Entry 6CIJ (electron microscopy, 3.90 A resolution); this record covers chains A and F of the 11 polymer chains in the assembly.

Chain A:
Protein: V(D)J recombination-activating protein 1
Source organism: Mus musculus
Notes: EC 3.1.-.-, 2.3.2.27
UniProtKB: P15919 (RAG1_MOUSE); residue numbers follow UniProt; this construct covers 265-1040
Sequence (776 residues; numbered 265 to 1040; the number before each row is that of its first residue):
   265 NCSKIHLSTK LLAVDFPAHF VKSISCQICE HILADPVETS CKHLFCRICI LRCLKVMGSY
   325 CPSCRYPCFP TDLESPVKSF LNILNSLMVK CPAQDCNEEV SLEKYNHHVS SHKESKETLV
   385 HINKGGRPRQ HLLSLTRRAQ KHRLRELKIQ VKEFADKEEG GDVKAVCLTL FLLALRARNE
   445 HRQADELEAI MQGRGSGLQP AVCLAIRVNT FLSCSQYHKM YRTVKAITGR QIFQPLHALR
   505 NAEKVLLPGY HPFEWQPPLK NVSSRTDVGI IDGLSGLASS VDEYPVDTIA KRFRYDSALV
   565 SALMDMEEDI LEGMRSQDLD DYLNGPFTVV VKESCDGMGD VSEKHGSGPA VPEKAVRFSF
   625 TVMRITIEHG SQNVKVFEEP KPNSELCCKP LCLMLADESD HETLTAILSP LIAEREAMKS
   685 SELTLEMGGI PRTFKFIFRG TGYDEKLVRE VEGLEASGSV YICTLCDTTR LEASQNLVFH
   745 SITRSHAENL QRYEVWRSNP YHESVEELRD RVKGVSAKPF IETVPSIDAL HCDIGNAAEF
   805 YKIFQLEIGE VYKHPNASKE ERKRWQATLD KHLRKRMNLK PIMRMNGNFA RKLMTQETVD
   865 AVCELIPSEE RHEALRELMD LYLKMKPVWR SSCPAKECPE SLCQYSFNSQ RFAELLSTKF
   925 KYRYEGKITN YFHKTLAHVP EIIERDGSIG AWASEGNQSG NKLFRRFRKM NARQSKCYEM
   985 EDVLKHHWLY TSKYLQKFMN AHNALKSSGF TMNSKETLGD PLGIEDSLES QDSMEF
Disordered / not traced: 265-394, 1009-1040
Sequence notes: conflict Gln962 (Glu in P15919)
Bound ions: Ca2+: Asp600, Gly601 (shared with DT31(F) of chain F); Zn2+: Cys727, Cys730, His937, His942
UniProt features mapped onto this chain:
  - zinc finger: Cys290 to Arg329 (RING-type), Leu351 to Lys380 (RAG1-type)
  - DNA-binding region: Gly389 to Gln456 (NBD)
  - binding site (Zn(2+)): Cys266, His270, Cys290, Cys293, His295, Cys305, His307, Cys310, Cys313, Cys325, Cys328, Cys355, Cys360, His372, His376
  - binding site (a divalent metal cation): Asp600, Asp708
  - site: Trp893 (Essential for DNA hairpin formation, participates in base-stacking interactions near the cleavage site)
  - mutagenesis: His307 (H307A: Displays lower E3 ligase activity and affects the joining step of V(D)J recombination), Cys325 (C325G: Loss of E3 ligase activity and affects the joining step of V(D)J recombination), Arg391 (R391A: Defects in converting nicked products to hairpins; R391L: Impairs DNA-binding and hairpin formation while maintaining some nicking activity), Arg393 (R393A: Impairs DNA-binding and hairpin formation while maintaining some nicking activity), Arg401 (R401A: Allows robust hairpin activity), Arg402 (R402A: Defects in converting nicked products to hairpins), Lys405 (K405A: Reduced hairpin activity), His406 (H406A: Allows robust hairpin activity), Arg407 (R407A: Impairs DNA-binding and reduces hairpin formation without affecting nicking activity), Asn443 (N443A: Impairs DNA-binding; when associated with A-445), His445 (H445A: Impairs DNA-binding; when associated with A-443), Asp546 (D546A: Loss of DNA-binding), 21 further mutagenesis entries in UniProt
What the authors report for this chain:
  - catalytic residues: Asp600, Asp708 (citing earlier work)

Chain F:
Molecule: 46-nt DNA strand
Sequence (46 nucleotides; row label = number of the first residue in the row):
     1 CGGGTTTTTG TTAAGGGCTG TATCACTGTG TAAGACAGGC CAGATC
Bound ions: Ca2+: DT31 (shared with Asp600(A), Gly601(A) of chain A)

Chain A / chain F interface:
Residue-residue contacts (28; chain A residue first):
  Asn443(A) - DG16(F)  base contact
  Asn443(A) - DG17(F)  hydrogen bond to the sugar
  Asn443(A) - DC18(F)  sugar contact
  Lys618(A) - DA32(F)  hydrogen bond to the phosphate
  Lys618(A) - DA33(F)  salt bridge to the phosphate
  Ala720(A) - DG34(F)  phosphate contact
  Ala720(A) - DA35(F)  sugar contact
  Gly722(A) - DA35(F)  sugar contact
  Gly722(A) - DC36(F)  sugar contact
  Ser723(A) - DA35(F)  phosphate contact
  Ser723(A) - DC36(F)  hydrogen bond to the phosphate
  Val724(A) - DC36(F)  phosphate contact
  Arg773(A) - DC36(F)  salt bridge to the phosphate
  Leu794(A) - DG30(F)  base contact
  Ile798(A) - DG30(F)  base contact
  Arg848(A) - DG30(F)  sugar contact
  Arg848(A) - DT31(F)  salt bridge to the phosphate
  Asn850(A) - DT29(F)  base contact
  Gly851(A) - DG30(F)  base contact
  Asn852(A) - DG28(F)  hydrogen bond to the base
  Arg855(A) - DG30(F)  hydrogen bond to the base
  Glu959(A) - DG30(F)  hydrogen bond to the base
  Gln962(A) - DT29(F)  sugar contact
  Gln962(A) - DG30(F)  hydrogen bond to the phosphate
  Ser963(A) - DG30(F)  hydrogen bond to the base
  Asn965(A) - DG30(F)  phosphate contact
  Lys966(A) - DG28(F)  hydrogen bond to the base
  Arg969(A) - DG30(F)  salt bridge to the phosphate
Also at the interface, not in a pair above, chain A (22 interface residues in all): Asp600, His795

Summary:
The interface between chain A and chain F involves 22 residues on one side and 12 on the other; the contacts
include 9 hydrogen bonds and 4 salt bridges. Polar pairs include Asn852(A)-DG28(F), Arg855(A)-DG30(F) and
Glu959(A)-DG30(F). The paper reports catalytic residues Asp600(A) and Asp708(A).
Chain A is V(D)J recombination-activating protein 1 (Mus musculus) and chain F is a 46-nt DNA strand; the
structure, Cryo-EM structure of mouse RAG1/2 HFC complex containing partial HMGB1 linker(3.9 A), was
determined by electron microscopy together with 5ZDZ, 5ZE0, 5ZE1, 5ZE2, 6CG0, 6CIK, 6CIL and 6CIM from the
same study.
